Entry 5ICD (X-ray diffraction, 2.50 A resolution); this record covers chain A.

Chain A:
Protein: Isocitrate dehydrogenase
Organism: Escherichia coli
Notes: EC 1.1.1.42
UniProtKB: P08200 (IDH_ECOLI); residues 1-416 here = UniProt positions 1-416
Amino-acid sequence (416 residues; numbered 1 to 416; the number before each row is that of its first residue):
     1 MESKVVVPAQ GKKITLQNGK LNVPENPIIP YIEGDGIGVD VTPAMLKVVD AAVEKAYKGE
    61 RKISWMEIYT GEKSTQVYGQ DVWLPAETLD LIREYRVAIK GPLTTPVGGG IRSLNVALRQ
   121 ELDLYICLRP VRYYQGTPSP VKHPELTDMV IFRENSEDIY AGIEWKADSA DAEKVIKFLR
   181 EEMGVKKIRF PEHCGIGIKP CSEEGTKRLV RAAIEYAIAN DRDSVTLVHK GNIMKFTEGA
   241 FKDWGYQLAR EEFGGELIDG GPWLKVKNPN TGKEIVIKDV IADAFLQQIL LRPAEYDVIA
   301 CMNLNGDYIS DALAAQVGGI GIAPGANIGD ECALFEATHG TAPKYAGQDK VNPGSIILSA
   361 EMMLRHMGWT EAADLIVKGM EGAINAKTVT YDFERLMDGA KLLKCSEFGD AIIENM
Unresolved in the structure: 1-2
Metal / ion sites: Mg2+: D283, D307 (together with isocitric acid)
Ligand contacts: isocitric acid (ICT): S113, N115, V116, R119, R129, R153, Y160, K230, N232, I233, D283, D307

Overview:
Bound to chain A: isocitric acid. The Mg2+ site is built by D283 and D307.
Chain A is Isocitrate dehydrogenase (Escherichia coli); the structure, Regulation of an enzyme by
phosphorylation at the active site, was determined by X-ray diffraction, deposited together with 6ICD, 7ICD
and 8ICD.
